Entry 2EU3 (X-ray diffraction, 1.60 A resolution); this record covers chain A.

[Chain A]
Molecule: Carbonic anhydrase 2
Organism: Homo sapiens
Notes: EC 4.2.1.1; fragment: human carbonic anhydrase II
UniProtKB: P00918 (CAH2_HUMAN); aligned to UniProt positions 1-260 over residues 1-261 (the alignment contains insertions or deletions, so no single offset holds)
Amino-acid sequence (260 residues; numbered 1 to 261; 1 number in that range is skipped by the numbering (no residue carries it; nothing is unmodelled there); the number before each row is that of its first residue):
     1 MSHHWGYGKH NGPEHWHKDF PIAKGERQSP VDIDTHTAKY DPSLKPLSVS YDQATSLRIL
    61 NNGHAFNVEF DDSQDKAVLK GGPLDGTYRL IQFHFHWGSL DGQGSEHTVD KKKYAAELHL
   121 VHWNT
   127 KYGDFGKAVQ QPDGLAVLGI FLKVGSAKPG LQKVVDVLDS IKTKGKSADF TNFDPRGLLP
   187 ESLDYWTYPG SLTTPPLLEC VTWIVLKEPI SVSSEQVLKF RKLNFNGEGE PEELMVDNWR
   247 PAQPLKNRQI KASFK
Unresolved in the structure: 1-3, 261
Bound ions: Zn2+: His94, His96, His119 (together with FF3)
Small-molecule neighbours: FF3 (1-(5-amino-1,3,4-thiadiazol-2-yl)-1,1-difluoromethanesulfonamide): Asn62, Ala65, Asn67, Gln92, His94, His96, Glu106, His119, Val121, Val143, Ser197, Leu198, Thr199, Thr200, Trp209
Reported in the primary citation:
  - binding site for FF3: Asn62, Asn67, Gln92, Thr199, Thr200

[Overview]
Bound to chain A: compound FF3. The Zn2+ site is built by His94, His96 and His119. From the paper: a binding
site for FF3 at Asn62, Asn67 and Gln92 among others.
Chain A is Carbonic anhydrase 2 (Homo sapiens); the structure, Human Carbonic anhydrase II in complex with
novel inhibitors, was determined by X-ray diffraction, deposited together with 2EU2.
